PDB entry 5JIK | X-ray diffraction, 1.82 A resolution | chains A and B

[Chain A (and B)]
Molecule: Ig gamma-1 chain C region
Source organism: Homo sapiens
Notes: fragment: Hinge-CH2-CH3; chain B of this document is another copy of the same molecule, construct and numbering; everything in this record applies to it too
UniProt: P01857 (IGHG1_HUMAN); residues 225-446 here correspond to UniProt positions 108-329 (UniProt number = residue number - 117)
Amino-acid sequence (227 residues; each row starts with the number of its first residue; a row labelled like 415A-415E holds insertion residues (415A, then the next letters in order)):
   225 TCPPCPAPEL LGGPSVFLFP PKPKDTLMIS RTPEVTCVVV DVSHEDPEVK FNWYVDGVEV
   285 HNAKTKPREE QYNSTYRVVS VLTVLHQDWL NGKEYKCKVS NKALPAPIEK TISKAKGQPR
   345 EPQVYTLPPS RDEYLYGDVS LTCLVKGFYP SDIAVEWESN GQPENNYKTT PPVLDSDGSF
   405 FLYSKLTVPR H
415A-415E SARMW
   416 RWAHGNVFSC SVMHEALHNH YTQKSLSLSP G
Not modelled in the structure: 225-236, 414-415, 415A-415E, 416-419, 444-446 (chain B: 225-236, 415B-415E, 416-419, 444-446)
Sequence notes: engineered mutation Tyr358 (Leu241 in P01857), Leu359 (Thr242 in P01857), Tyr360 (Lys243 in P01857), Gly361 (Asn244 in P01857), Asp362 (Gln245 in P01857), Pro413 (Asp296 in P01857), Arg414 (Lys297 in P01857), His415 (Ser298 in P01857), Ala418 (Gln301 in P01857), His419 (Gln302 in P01857); insertion (415A-415E)
Disulfides: Cys261-Cys321, Cys367-Cys425
Curated features (UniProtKB/Swiss-Prot):
  - glycosylation: Asn297 (N-linked (GlcNAc...) (complex) asparagine)

[Interface between chain A and chain B]
Contacting residue pairs - 41 pairs, chain A then chain B:
  Gln347(A) with Tyr360(B)
  Tyr349(A) with Ser354(B); Asp356(B); Glu357(B); Tyr360(B)
  Leu351(A) with Pro352(B); Ser354(B); Thr366(B)
  Pro352(A) with Leu351(B)
  Ser354(A) with Tyr349(B); Leu351(B)
  Asp356(A) with Tyr349(B); Lys439(B), salt bridge
  Glu357(A) with Tyr349(B); Lys370(B), salt bridge
  Tyr360(A) with Gln347(B)
  Ser364(A) with Leu368(B); Lys370(B)
  Thr366(A) with Leu351(B); Tyr407(B), hydrogen bond
  Leu368(A) with Ser364(B)
  Lys370(A) with Glu357(B), salt bridge; Ser364(B)
  Lys392(A) with Leu398(B); Asp399(B); Phe405(B)
  Thr394(A) with Thr394(B); Val397(B)
  Val397(A) with Thr394(B)
  Leu398(A) with Lys392(B)
  Asp399(A) with Lys392(B); Lys409(B), salt bridge
  Phe405(A) with Lys392(B); Lys409(B)
  Tyr407(A) with Thr366(B), hydrogen bond; Tyr407(B), hydrophobic; Lys409(B)
  Lys409(A) with Asp399(B), salt bridge; Phe405(B); Tyr407(B)
  Lys439(A) with Asp356(B)
Interface residues without a listed pair, chain A (28 interface residues in all): Thr350, Pro353, Asn390, Thr393, Pro395, Ser400, Ser408
Interface residues without a listed pair, chain B (28 interface residues in all): Thr350, Pro353, Asn390, Thr393, Pro395, Ser400, Ser408

[In short]
Chain A and chain B each contribute 28 residues to their interface, with 2 hydrogen bonds and 5 salt bridges.
Polar contacts include Asp356(A)-Lys439(B), Glu357(A)-Lys370(B) and Asp399(A)-Lys409(B).
Both chains are Ig gamma-1 chain C region (Homo sapiens). Entry 5JIK (Crystal structure of HER2 binding
IgG1-Fc (Fcab H10-03-6)) was determined by X-ray diffraction, deposited together with 5JIH, 5JII, 5K33 and
5KWG.
